Entry 6NL8 (X-ray diffraction, 1.50 A resolution); this record covers chain A.

# Chain A
Molecule: Immunoglobulin G-binding protein G
UniProtKB: P19909 (SPG2_STRSG); residues 2-56 here correspond to UniProt positions 303-357 (UniProt number = residue number + 301)
Chain sequence (56 residues; row label = number of the first residue in the row):
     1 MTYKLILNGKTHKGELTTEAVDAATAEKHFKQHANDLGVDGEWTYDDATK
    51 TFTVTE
Sequence notes: initiating methionine (1); engineered mutation H12 (Leu313 in P19909), L16 (Thr317 in P19909), H29 (Val330 in P19909), H33 (Tyr334 in P19909), L37 (Asn338 in P19909)
Metal / ion sites: Zn2+ site 1: M1, E19, E27; Zn2+ site 2: H12, H29, H33

# In short
M1, E19 and E27 form the Zn2+ site 1. H12, H29 and H33 form the Zn2+ site 2.
Chain A is Immunoglobulin G-binding protein G; the structure, Crystal structure of de novo designed
metal-controlled dimer of mutant B1 immunoglobulin-binding domain of Streptococcal Protein ..., was determined
by X-ray diffraction together with 6NL6, 6NL7, 6NL9, 6NLA and 6NLB from the same study.
